9D0Y - chains A and E of the 6 polymer chains in the assembly; structure by electron microscopy, 3.10 A resolution.

[Chain A]
Protein: Hemagglutinin HA1 chain
Source organism: Influenza A virus
Reference sequence: A0A2R4U332 (A0A2R4U332_9INFA); residues 11-326 here correspond to UniProt positions 18-333 (UniProt number = residue number + 7)
Sequence (340 residues; row label = number of the first residue in the row; numbers below 1 keep their minus sign (Met-13 is residue -13)):
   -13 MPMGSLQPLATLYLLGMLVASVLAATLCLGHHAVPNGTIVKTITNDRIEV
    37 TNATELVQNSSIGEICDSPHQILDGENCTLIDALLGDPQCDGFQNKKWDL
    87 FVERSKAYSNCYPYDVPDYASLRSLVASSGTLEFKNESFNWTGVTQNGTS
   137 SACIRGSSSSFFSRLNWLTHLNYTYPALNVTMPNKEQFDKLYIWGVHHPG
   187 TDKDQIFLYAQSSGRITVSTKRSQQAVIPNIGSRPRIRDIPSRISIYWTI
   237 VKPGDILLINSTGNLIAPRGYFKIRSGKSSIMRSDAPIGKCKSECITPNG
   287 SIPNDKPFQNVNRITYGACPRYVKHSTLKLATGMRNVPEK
Unresolved in the structure: -13 to 10, 324-326
Disulfides: Cys52-Cys277, Cys64-Cys76, Cys97-Cys139, Cys281-Cys305
Covalent attachments: N-acetylglucosamine (NAG) linked to Asn38, Asn45, Asn63, Asn126, Asn133, Asn158, Asn165, Asn246, Asn285
Differences from the reference sequence: initiating methionine (-13); expression tag (-12 to 10)
Small-molecule neighbours: N-acetylglucosamine (NAG; 2-acetamido-2-deoxy-beta-D-glucopyranose): Asp188, Ile217, Gly218
Reported in the primary citation:
  - post-translational modification sites: Asn45, Asn63, Asn133, Asn165, Asn246, Asn285
  - post-translational modification sites: Asn126, Asn158 (by similarity / conservation)

[Chain E]
Protein: Hemagglutinin HA2 chain, Green fluorescent protein fusion
Source organism: Influenza A virus
Reference sequence: chimeric construct of Q38SQ8, P42212: residues -2 to 174 from Q38SQ8 (HEMA_I83A8) positions 343-519 (UniProt number = residue number + 345); residues 220-452 from P42212 positions 1-233 (UniProt number = residue number - 219)
Sequence (486 residues; each row starts with the number of its first residue; numbers below 1 keep their minus sign (Gln-2 is residue -2)):
    -2 QTRGIFGAIAGFIENGWEGMVDGWYGFRHQNSEGRGQAADLKSTQAAIDQ
    48 INGKLNRLIGKTNEKFHQIEKEFSEVEGRVQDLEKYVEDTKIDLWSYNAE
    98 LLVALENQHTIDLTDSEMNKLFEKTKKQLRENAEDMGNGCFKIYHKCDNA
   148 CIESIRNETYDHNVYRDEALNNRFQIKRMKQIEDKIEEIESKQKKIENEI
   198 ARIKKIKLVPRGSVDENLYFQAMSKGEELFTGVVPILVELDGDVNGHKFS
   248 VRGEGEGDATNGKLTLKFICTTGKLPVPWPTLVTTLTYGVQCFSRYPDHM
   298 KRHDFFKSAMPEGYVQERTISFKDDGTYKTRAEVKFEGDTLVNRIELKGI
   348 DFKEDGNILGHKLEYNFNSHNVYITADKQKNGIKANFKIRHNVEDGSVQL
   398 ADHYQQNTPIGDGPVLLPDNHYLSTQSVLSKDPNEKRDHMVLLEFVTAAG
   448 ITHGMSSAWSHPQFEKGGGSGGGSGGSAWSHPQFEK
Unresolved in the structure: -2 to 9, 174-483
Disulfides: Cys144-Cys148
Covalent attachments: N-acetylglucosamine (NAG) linked to Asn154
Differences from the reference sequence: conflict Arg32 (Thr377 in Q38SQ8), Ile45 (Val390 in Q38SQ8), Gly57 (Glu402 in Q38SQ8), Val77 (Ile422 in Q38SQ8), Lys123 (Arg468 in Q38SQ8), Glu150 (Gly495 in Q38SQ8), Glu155 (Gly500 in Q38SQ8), Asn160 (Asp505 in Q38SQ8), Arg249 (Ser30 in P42212), Asn258 (Tyr39 in P42212), Leu283 (Phe64 in P42212), Thr284 (Ser65 in P42212), Arg299 (Gln80 in P42212), Ser318 (Phe99 in P42212), Thr324 (Asn105 in P42212), Phe364 (Tyr145 in P42212), Thr372 (Met153 in P42212), Ala382 (Val163 in P42212), Val390 (Ile171 in P42212), Val425 (Ala206 in P42212); linker (175-219); expression tag (453-483)
Curated features (UniProtKB/Swiss-Prot):
  - modified residue: Tyr285 (Z: -2,3-didehydrotyrosine)

[Interface between chain A and chain E]
Pairs across the interface (6):
  Ser107(A) - Gly75(E)
  Ser107(A) - Arg76(E)  hydrogen bond (side chain-backbone)
  Ser110(A) - Asp79(E)  hydrogen bond
  Leu111(A) - Val73(E)  hydrophobic
  Ile236(A) - Val73(E)  hydrophobic
  Arg307(A) - Asp90(E)  salt bridge
Also at the interface, not in a pair above, chain A (9 interface residues in all): Asp104, Ala106, Arg208, Lys238
Also at the interface, not in a pair above, chain E (7 interface residues in all): Ser71, Glu72

[Overview]
9 residues of chain A and 7 residues of chain E are in contact, with 2 hydrogen bonds and 1 salt bridge. Polar
pairs include Arg307(A)-Asp90(E), Ser107(A)-Arg76(E) and Ser110(A)-Asp79(E). Chain A binds
N-acetylglucosamine. The paper reports modification sites Asn45(A), Asn63(A) and Asn133(A) among others.
Here chain A is Hemagglutinin HA1 chain and chain E is Hemagglutinin HA2 chain, Green fluorescent protein
fusion, both from Influenza A virus. Entry 9D0Y (Map of endoH-treated hemagglutinin A/Sing/INFIMH/16) was
determined by electron microscopy, deposited together with 9D1U, 9D2M, 9CXT and 9CXU.
